6KEZ - chains B and O of the 8 polymer chains in the assembly; structure by X-ray diffraction, 3.50 A resolution.

== Chain B ==
Molecule: Glyceraldehyde-3-phosphate dehydrogenase GAPA1
From: Arabidopsis thaliana
Notes: EC 1.2.1.13
UniProtKB: P25856 (G3PA1_ARATH); residues 1-336 here correspond to UniProt positions 61-396 (UniProt number = residue number + 60)
Amino-acid sequence (339 residues; numbered -2 to 336; the number before each row is that of its first residue; numbers below 1 keep their minus sign (Ser-2 is residue -2)):
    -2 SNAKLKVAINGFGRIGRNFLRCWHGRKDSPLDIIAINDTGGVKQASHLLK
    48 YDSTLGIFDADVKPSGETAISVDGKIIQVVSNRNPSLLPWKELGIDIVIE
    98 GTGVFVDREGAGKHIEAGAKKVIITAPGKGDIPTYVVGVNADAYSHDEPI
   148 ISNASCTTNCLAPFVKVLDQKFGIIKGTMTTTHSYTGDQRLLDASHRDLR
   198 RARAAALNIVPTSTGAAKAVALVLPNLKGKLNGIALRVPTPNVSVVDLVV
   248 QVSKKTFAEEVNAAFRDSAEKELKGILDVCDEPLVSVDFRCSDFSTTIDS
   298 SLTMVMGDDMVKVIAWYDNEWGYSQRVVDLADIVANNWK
Not modelled in the structure: -2 to 0
Differences from the reference sequence: expression tag (-2 to 0)
UniProt features mapped onto this chain:
  - active site: Cys153 (Nucleophile)
  - binding site (NADP(+)): Arg11, Ile12, Asp35, Arg80, Asn316
  - binding site (D-glyceraldehyde 3-phosphate): Ser152 to Thr154, Thr183, Arg198, Thr211, Gly212, Arg234
  - site: His180 (Activates thiol group during catalysis)
Ligand contacts: NAD (nicotinamide-adenine-dinucleotide): Asn7, Gly8, Phe9, Gly10, Arg11, Ile12, Asn34, Asp35, Thr36, Asn79, Arg80, Gly98, Thr99, Gly100, Val101, Phe102, Thr122, Ala123, Ser152, Cys153, His180, Thr183, Asn316, Glu317, Tyr320

== Chain O ==
Molecule: Calvin cycle protein CP12-2
From: Arabidopsis thaliana
UniProtKB: Q9LZP9 (CP122_ARATH); residues 2-78 here correspond to UniProt positions 55-131 (UniProt number = residue number + 53)
Amino-acid sequence (80 residues; row label = number of the first residue in the row; numbers below 1 keep their minus sign (Ser-1 is residue -1)):
    -1 SNAAPEGGISDVVEKSIKEAQETCAGDPVSGECVAAWDEVEELSAAASHA
    49 RDKKKADGSDPLEEYCKDNPETNECRTYDN
Not modelled in the structure: -1 to 6
Differences from the reference sequence: expression tag (-1 to 1)
Cystine bridges: Cys22-Cys31, Cys64-Cys73
Ligand contacts: NAD (nicotinamide-adenine-dinucleotide): Glu69, Tyr76, Asp77, Asn78

== Interface between chain B and chain O ==
Contacting residue pairs (7):
  Thr36(B) - Leu60(O)
  Gly37(B) - Pro59(O)
  Gly38(B) - Pro59(O)
  Gln41(B) - Leu60(O)
  Ser78(B) - Pro59(O)
  Arg80(B) - Tyr63(O)  hydrogen bond
  Arg187(B) - Arg74(O)
Interface residues without a listed pair, chain O (5 interface residues in all): Glu72

== Summary ==
7 residues of chain B face 5 of chain O across their interface; the contacts include 1 hydrogen bond. The
hydrogen-bonded pair is Arg80(B)-Tyr63(O). Ligands of chain B: NAD. Ligands of chain O: NAD.
Here chain B is Glyceraldehyde-3-phosphate dehydrogenase GAPA1 and chain O is Calvin cycle protein CP12-2,
both from Arabidopsis thaliana. Entry 6KEZ (Crystal structure of GAPDH/CP12/PRK complex from Arabidopsis
thaliana) was determined by X-ray diffraction, deposited together with 6KEV, 6KEW and 6KEX.
